6FAH - chains D and F of the 6 polymer chains in the assembly; structure by X-ray diffraction, 3.13 A resolution.

# Chain D
Protein: Caffeyl-CoA reductase-Etf complex subunit CarC
From: Acetobacterium woodii (strain ATCC 29683 / DSM 1030 / JCM 2381 / KCTC 1655 / WB1)
Notes: EC 1.3.1.108
Reference sequence: H6LGM6 (CARC_ACEWD); residue numbers follow UniProt; this construct covers 1-379
Sequence (379 residues; row label = number of the first residue in the row):
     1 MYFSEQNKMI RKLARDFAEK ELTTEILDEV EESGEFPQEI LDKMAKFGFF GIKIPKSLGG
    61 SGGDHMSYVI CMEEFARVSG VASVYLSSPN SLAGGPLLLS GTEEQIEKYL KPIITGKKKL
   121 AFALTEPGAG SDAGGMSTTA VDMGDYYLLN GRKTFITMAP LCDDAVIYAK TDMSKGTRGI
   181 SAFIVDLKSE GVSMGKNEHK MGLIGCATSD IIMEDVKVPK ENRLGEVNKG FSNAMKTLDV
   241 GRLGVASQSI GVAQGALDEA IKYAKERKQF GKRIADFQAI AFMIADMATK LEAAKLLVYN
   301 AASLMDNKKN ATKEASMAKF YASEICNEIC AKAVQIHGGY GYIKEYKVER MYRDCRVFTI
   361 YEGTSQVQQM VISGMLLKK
Disulfides: Cys330-Cys355
Small-molecule neighbours:
  - FAD (flavin-adenine dinucleotide), molecule 1: Phe122, Ala123, Leu124, Thr125, Gly130, Ser131, Phe155, Ile156, Thr157, Lys200, Thr208, Gln278, Val357, Ile360, Tyr361, Glu362, Gly363, Thr364, Gln366, Met370
  - FAD, molecule 2: Pro127, Arg152, Phe155, Glu198, Asp210, Glu214
  - FAD, molecule 3: Tyr263, Arg267, Gln269, Phe270, Ile274, Phe277, Ile280, Gln335, Ile336, Gly338, Gly339, Tyr340, Tyr342
  - FAD, molecule 4: Tyr340, Ile343, Glu345, Tyr346
Swiss-Prot annotation at these positions:
  - active site: Glu362 (Proton acceptor)
  - binding site (FAD): Phe122 to Ser131, Phe155 to Thr157, Arg267, Gln278, Gln335 to Gly339, Thr364 to Gln366
  - binding site (substrate): Ser131, Asp239 to Arg242, Gly363

# Chain F
Protein: Caffeyl-CoA reductase-Etf complex subunit CarD
From: Acetobacterium woodii (strain ATCC 29683 / DSM 1030 / JCM 2381 / KCTC 1655 / WB1)
Notes: EC 1.3.1.108
Reference sequence: H6LGM7 (CARD_ACEWD); residues 1-262 here = UniProt positions 1-262
Sequence (262 residues; numbered 1 to 262; the number before each row is that of its first residue):
     1 MRILVCAKQV PDTNEVKIDP KTGTMIREGV PSILNPDDAN ALEAALVIKD ENPGTEVIVM
    61 TMGPPQASEM LRECLAMGAD EAYLLSDRAF GGADTWATSA TLAAGIKKVK KVDLVLAGRQ
   121 AIDGDTAQVG SQIAQRLKMP VVTYVEDIKI EDKKAIVHRQ MEDGYEVIEV QLPCLLTCVK
   181 ELNDPRYMSV GGIMDAYEQP ITIWNHEDIG LSPEACGLNA SPTQVFRSFS PPAKGGGEMI
   241 TGTTVNEVAG SLVSKLKEKH II
Small-molecule neighbours: FAD (flavin-adenine dinucleotide): Cys6, Ala7, Lys8, Asn35, Asp38, Met60, Thr61, Met62, Ala93, Asp94, Thr95, Trp96, Thr98, Leu102, Ala117, Gly118, Arg119, Gln120, Ala121, Asp123, Gly124, Asp125, Thr126, Ala127, Gln128, Val129, Thr223, Val225

# Interface between chain D and chain F
Pairs across the interface (28):
  Glu5(D) - Glu69(F)
  Glu5(D) - Tyr197(F)  hydrogen bond (backbone-side chain)
  Gln6(D) - Ile193(F)
  Gln6(D) - Met194(F)
  Gln6(D) - Tyr197(F)
  Met9(D) - Met188(F)  hydrophobic
  Met9(D) - Ile193(F)  hydrophobic
  Ile10(D) - Ile193(F)
  Ile10(D) - Met194(F)  hydrophobic
  Lys12(D) - Glu73(F)  salt bridge
  Leu13(D) - Met188(F)
  Leu13(D) - Ser189(F)
  Leu13(D) - Ile193(F)  hydrophobic
  Asp16(D) - Tyr187(F)
  Phe17(D) - Tyr187(F)  hydrophobic
  Lys20(D) - Tyr187(F)
  Glu21(D) - Tyr187(F)  hydrogen bond
  Phe47(D) - Tyr187(F)
  Phe47(D) - Met188(F)
  Phe47(D) - Ser189(F)  hydrogen bond (backbone-side chain)
  Phe47(D) - Val190(F)  hydrogen bond (backbone-backbone)
  Gly48(D) - Val190(F)
  Lys56(D) - Asp195(F)
  Ser61(D) - Val190(F)
  Ser61(D) - Gly191(F)
  Ser61(D) - Met194(F)
  Gly62(D) - Met194(F)
  Gly63(D) - Met194(F)
Other interface residues (no listed pair), chain D (18 interface residues in all): Asn7, Phe49

# Overview
Chain D and chain F form an interface of 18 and 11 residues respectively; the contacts include 4 hydrogen
bonds and 1 salt bridge. Among the polar pairs are Lys12(D)-Glu73(F), Glu5(D)-Tyr197(F) and
Glu21(D)-Tyr187(F). Chain D binds 4 copies of flavin-adenine dinucleotide.
Here chain D is Caffeyl-CoA reductase-Etf complex subunit CarC and chain F is Caffeyl-CoA reductase-Etf
complex subunit CarD, both from Acetobacterium woodii (strain ATCC 29683 / DSM 1030 / JCM 2381 / KCTC 1655 /
WB1). Entry 6FAH (Molecular basis of the flavin-based electron-bifurcating caffeyl-CoA reductase reaction) was
determined by X-ray diffraction.
